PDB entry 5DOZ | X-ray diffraction, 2.26 A resolution | chain A

# Chain A
Name: JamJ
From: Lyngbya majuscula
UniProt: Q6E7K0 (Q6E7K0_9CYAN); residues 1-335 here correspond to UniProt positions 260-594 (UniProt number = residue number + 259)
Sequence (338 residues; row label = number of the first residue in the row; numbers below 1 keep their minus sign (Ser-2 is residue -2)):
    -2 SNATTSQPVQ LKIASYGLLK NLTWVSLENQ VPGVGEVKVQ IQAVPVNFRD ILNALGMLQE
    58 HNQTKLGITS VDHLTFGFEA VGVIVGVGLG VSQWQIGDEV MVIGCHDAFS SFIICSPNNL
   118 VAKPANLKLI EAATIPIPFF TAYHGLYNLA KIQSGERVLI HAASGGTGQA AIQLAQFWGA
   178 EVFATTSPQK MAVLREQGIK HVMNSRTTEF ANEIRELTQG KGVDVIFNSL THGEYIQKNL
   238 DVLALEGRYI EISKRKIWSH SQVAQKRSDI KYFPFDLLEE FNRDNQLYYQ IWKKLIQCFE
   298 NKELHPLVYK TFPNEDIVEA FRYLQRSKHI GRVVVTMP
Disordered / not traced: -2 to 3
Differences from the reference sequence: expression tag (-2 to 0)
Small-molecule neighbours: NADPH (NDP; NADPH dihydro-nicotinamide-adenine-dinucleotide phosphate): Asn44, Phe45, Arg46, Ile134, Thr138, Ala159, Ala160, Ser161, Gly162, Gly163, Thr164, Gly165, Thr182, Thr183, Ser184, Lys187, Ser202, Arg203, Ser226, Leu227, His229, Tyr232, Ile249, Ser250, Lys251, Arg252, Phe272, Asp273, Leu274, Leu321, Ser324, His326, Gly328, Arg329
Reported in the primary citation:
  - binding site for NADPH: Thr138
  - mutagenesis - T138A, D273A, D273N: decreased catalytic activity
  - mutagenesis - K251A, K251R: unchanged catalytic activity

# Summary
Chain A binds NADPH. From the paper: a binding site for NADPH at Thr138; T138A, D273A and D273N reduce
catalytic activity; 5 substitutions were tested in all.
Chain A is JamJ (Lyngbya majuscula); the structure, Crystal structure of JamJ enoyl reductase (NADPH bound),
was determined by X-ray diffraction, deposited together with 5DOV, 5DP1 and 5DP2.
